Entry 1YF1 (X-ray diffraction, 2.60 A resolution); this record covers chains A and B of the 5 polymer chains in the assembly.

== Chain A (and B) ==
Name: Alkyl hydroperoxide reductase subunit C
Organism: Salmonella typhimurium
Notes: EC 1.11.1.15; chain B of this document is another copy of the same molecule, construct and numbering; everything in this record applies to it too
UniProtKB: P0A251 (AHPC_SALTY); residues 1-186 here = UniProt positions 1-186
Chain sequence (186 residues; row label = number of the first residue in the row):
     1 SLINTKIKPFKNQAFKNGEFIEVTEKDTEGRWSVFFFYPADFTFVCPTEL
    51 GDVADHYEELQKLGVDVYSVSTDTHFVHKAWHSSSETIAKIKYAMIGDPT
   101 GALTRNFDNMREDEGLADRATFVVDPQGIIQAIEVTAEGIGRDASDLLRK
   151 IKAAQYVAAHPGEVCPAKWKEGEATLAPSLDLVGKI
Unresolved in the structure: 167-186 (chain B: 166-186)
Sequence notes: engineered mutation V77 (Thr in P0A251)
Ion coordination: Na+ near T72 (its only coordinating residue here)
What the authors report for this chain:
  - catalytic residues: C46, C165 (citing earlier work)

== Interface between chain A and chain B ==
Cross-chain cystine bridges: C46(A)-C165(B)
Pairs across the interface (45):
  S1(A) - D108(B)  hydrogen bond (backbone-backbone)
  S1(A) - V135(B)
  I3(A) - D118(B)
  I3(A) - V135(B)  hydrophobic
  F44(A) - V164(B)
  C46(A) - C165(B)  disulfide
  D108(A) - S1(B)  hydrogen bond (backbone-backbone)
  D118(A) - I3(B)
  Q131(A) - T136(B)
  Q131(A) - A137(B)  hydrogen bond (backbone-backbone)
  Q131(A) - I140(B)
  A132(A) - V135(B)
  I133(A) - E134(B)
  I133(A) - V135(B)  hydrogen bond (backbone-backbone)
  E134(A) - I133(B)
  E134(A) - K150(B)  salt bridge
  V135(A) - I3(B)  hydrophobic
  V135(A) - A132(B)
  V135(A) - I133(B)  hydrogen bond (backbone-backbone)
  T136(A) - I3(B)
  T136(A) - Q131(B)
  A137(A) - I3(B)
  A137(A) - Q131(B)  hydrogen bond (backbone-backbone)
  E138(A) - V157(B)
  G139(A) - V157(B)
  I140(A) - Q131(B)
  I140(A) - A154(B)  hydrophobic
  G141(A) - R149(B)  hydrogen bond (backbone-side chain)
  D143(A) - D146(B)
  D143(A) - R149(B)  salt bridge
  D146(A) - D143(B)
  D146(A) - D146(B)
  R149(A) - G141(B)  hydrogen bond (side chain-backbone)
  R149(A) - D143(B)  salt bridge
  K150(A) - E134(B)  salt bridge
  K150(A) - I140(B)
  A154(A) - I140(B)  hydrophobic
  V157(A) - E138(B)
  V157(A) - G139(B)
  V164(A) - V45(B)  hydrophobic
  C165(A) - F44(B)
  C165(A) - V45(B)
  C165(A) - C46(B)  hydrogen bond (backbone-backbone)
  P166(A) - F44(B)
  P166(A) - C46(B)
Interface residues without a listed pair, chain A (28 interface residues in all): R142, A153
Interface residues without a listed pair, chain B (30 interface residues in all): N4, N109, R142, A153

== Overview ==
The interface between chain A and chain B involves 28 residues on one side and 30 on the other; the contacts
include 1 disulfide bond, 9 hydrogen bonds and 4 salt bridges. Polar contacts include E134(A)-K150(B),
D143(A)-R149(B) and G141(A)-R149(B). From the paper: catalytic residues C46(A) and C165(A).
Both chains are Alkyl hydroperoxide reductase subunit C (Salmonella typhimurium). Entry 1YF1 (Structural and
biochemical analysis of the link between enzymatic activity and oligomerization in AhpC, a bacterial ...) was
determined by X-ray diffraction, deposited together with 1YEP, 1YEX and 1YF0.
